Entry 4NG2 (X-ray diffraction, 2.41 A resolution); this record covers chains E and F of the 3 polymer chains in the assembly.

[Chain E (and F)]
Protein: Uncharacterized protein
Organism: Pseudomonas aeruginosa
Notes: chain F of this document is another copy of the same molecule, construct and numbering; everything in this record applies to it too
UniProtKB: Q9I494 (Q9I494_PSEAE); numbering as in UniProt (aligned over 1-113)
Chain sequence (113 residues; row label = number of the first residue in the row):
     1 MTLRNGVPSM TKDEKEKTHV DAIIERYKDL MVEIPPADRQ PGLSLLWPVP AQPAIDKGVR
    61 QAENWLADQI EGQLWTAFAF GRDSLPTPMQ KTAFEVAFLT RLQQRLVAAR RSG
Disordered / not traced: 1-16, 111-113 (chain F: 1-28, 111-113)
From the paper describing this entry:
  - self-association interface (contacts with another copy of this molecule); pairs are residue here / residue on that copy: Leu-74/Gln-103 (backbone contact), Arg-82/Glu-95 (salt bridge), Trp-65, Leu-66, Leu-74, Trp-75, Phe-78, Leu-99, Leu-102, Leu-106, Val-107
  - mutagenesis - L74A, W75A, R82A, E95A: abolished signaling (anti-LasR activity)
  - mutagenesis - Q103A: decreased signaling (anti-LasR activity)

[Interface between chain E and chain F]
Pairs across the interface (34):
  Leu-43(E) with Gln-73(F)
  Trp-65(E) with Gln-103(F)
  Ile-70(E) with Gln-40(F), hydrogen bond (backbone-side chain)
  Glu-71(E) with Gln-40(F), hydrogen bond (backbone-side chain); Val-107(F)
  Gly-72(E) with Gln-40(F); Gln-103(F), hydrogen bond (backbone-side chain)
  Gln-73(E) with Gln-103(F), hydrogen bond (backbone-side chain)
  Leu-74(E) with Leu-99(F); Gln-103(F), hydrogen bond (backbone-side chain)
  Trp-75(E) with Glu-95(F); Val-96(F); Leu-99(F), hydrophobic
  Phe-78(E) with Phe-78(F), hydrophobic; Leu-99(F), hydrophobic
  Arg-82(E) with Arg-82(F); Glu-95(F), salt bridge
  Glu-95(E) with Phe-78(F); Arg-82(F), salt bridge
  Val-96(E) with Trp-75(F), hydrophobic
  Phe-98(E) with Leu-99(F), hydrophobic
  Leu-99(E) with Leu-74(F); Phe-78(F), hydrophobic; Leu-102(F), hydrophobic
  Leu-102(E) with Leu-99(F), hydrophobic
  Gln-103(E) with Trp-65(F); Ile-70(F); Gln-73(F), hydrogen bond; Leu-74(F), hydrogen bond (side chain-backbone)
  Leu-106(E) with Trp-65(F), hydrophobic; Leu-102(F), hydrophobic; Leu-106(F), hydrophobic
  Val-107(E) with Gln-69(F)
  Arg-110(E) with Gln-69(F)
Also at the interface, not in a pair above, chain E (23 interface residues in all): Leu-66, Thr-92, Thr-100, Arg-105
Also at the interface, not in a pair above, chain F (21 interface residues in all): Leu-66, Gly-72, Thr-92, Phe-98, Arg-105
The authors on this interface:
  - residue pairs: Arg-82(E)/Glu-95(F), Glu-95(E)/Arg-82(F)
  - hot spots on chain E (mutagenesis) - L74A, W75A: abolished binding to another copy of this molecule

[In short]
23 residues of chain E and 21 residues of chain F are in contact, with 7 hydrogen bonds and 2 salt bridges.
Among the polar pairs are Arg-82(E)/Glu-95(F), Ile-70(E)/Gln-40(F) and Glu-71(E)/Gln-40(F). The paper
describes contacts between Arg-82(E) and Glu-95(F) and Glu-95(E) and Arg-82(F). From the paper: L74A, W75A and
R82A of chain E, among others, abolish signaling (anti-LasR activity); a self-association interface involving
Trp-65(E), Leu-66(E) and Leu-74(E) among others; 5 substitutions were tested in all.
Both chains are Uncharacterized protein (Pseudomonas aeruginosa). Entry 4NG2 (Crystal structure of LasR
LBD-QslA complex from Pseudomonas aeruginosa) was determined by X-ray diffraction.
